PDB entry 9FWI | X-ray diffraction, 1.53 A resolution | chains A and B

== Chain A ==
Name: Non-structural protein 10
Organism: Severe acute respiratory syndrome coronavirus 2
UniProt: P0DTC1 (R1A_SARS2); residues 1-131 here correspond to UniProt positions 4254-4384 (UniProt number = residue number + 4253)
Sequence (131 residues; row label = number of the first residue in the row):
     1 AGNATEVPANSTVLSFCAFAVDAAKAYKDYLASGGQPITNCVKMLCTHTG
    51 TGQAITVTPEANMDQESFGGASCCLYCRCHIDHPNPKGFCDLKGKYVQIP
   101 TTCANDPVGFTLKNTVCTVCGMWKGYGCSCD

== Chain B ==
Name: Guanine-N7 methyltransferase nsp14
Organism: Severe acute respiratory syndrome coronavirus 2
Notes: EC 2.1.1.56, 3.1.13.-
UniProt: P0DTD1 (R1AB_SARS2); residues 1-289 here correspond to UniProt positions 5926-6214 (UniProt number = residue number + 5925)
Sequence (290 residues; each row starts with the number of its first residue; numbering starts at 0):
     0 MAENVTGLFKDCSKVITGLHPTQAPTHLSVDTKFKTEGLCVDIPGIPKDM
    50 TYRRLISMMGFKMNYQVNGYPNMFITREEAIRHVRAWIGFDVEGCHATRE
   100 AVGTNLPLQLGFSTGVNLVAVPTGYVDTPNNTDFSRVSAKPPPGDQFKHL
   150 IPLMYKGLPWNVVRIKIVQMLSDTLKNLSDRVVFVLWAHGFELTSMKYFV
   200 KIGPERTCCLCDRRATCFSTASDTYACWHHSIGFDYVYNPFMIDVQQWGF
   250 TGNLQSNHDLYCQVHGNAHVASCDAIMTRCLAVHECFVKR
Not modelled in the structure: 0-2, 289
Construct notes: initiating methionine (0)
Curated features (UniProtKB/Swiss-Prot):
  - active site: Asp90, Glu92, Glu191, His268, Asp273
  - binding site (Mg(2+)): Asp90, Glu92, Glu191, His268, Asp273
  - binding site (Zn(2+)): Cys207, Cys210, Cys226, His229, His257, Cys261, His264, Cys279

== Interface between chain A and chain B ==
Residue-residue contacts - 117 pairs, chain A then chain B:
  Ala1(A) - Lys9(B)  hydrogen bond (backbone-side chain)
  Ala1(A) - Val101(B)  hydrophobic
  Gly2(A) - Lys9(B)
  Gly2(A) - Asp10(B)
  Asn3(A) - Lys9(B)
  Asn3(A) - Asp10(B)  hydrogen bond (backbone-backbone)
  Ala4(A) - Val4(B)  hydrophobic
  Ala4(A) - Thr5(B)
  Thr5(A) - Phe8(B)  hydrogen bond (side chain-backbone)
  Thr5(A) - Thr25(B)  hydrogen bond (backbone-side chain)
  Thr5(A) - Leu27(B)
  Thr5(A) - Ser28(B)
  Glu6(A) - Val4(B)
  Glu6(A) - Thr5(B)  hydrogen bond (backbone-backbone)
  Glu6(A) - Leu7(B)
  Glu6(A) - Thr25(B)
  Glu6(A) - Leu27(B)
  Val7(A) - Asn3(B)
  Val7(A) - Thr5(B)
  Val7(A) - Leu27(B)  hydrophobic
  Pro8(A) - Asn3(B)
  Pro8(A) - Val4(B)
  Ser11(A) - Thr5(B)
  Ser11(A) - Lys61(B)
  Thr12(A) - Lys61(B)
  Thr12(A) - Asn63(B)  hydrogen bond
  Thr12(A) - Tyr64(B)
  Leu14(A) - Phe8(B)  hydrophobic
  Ser15(A) - Leu7(B)
  Ser15(A) - Phe60(B)
  Ser15(A) - Lys61(B)  hydrogen bond (side chain-backbone)
  Ser15(A) - Met62(B)
  Phe16(A) - Tyr64(B)
  Phe16(A) - Val66(B)  hydrophobic
  Phe16(A) - Tyr69(B)  hydrophobic
  Phe16(A) - Ile201(B)  hydrophobic
  Ala18(A) - Lys196(B)  hydrogen bond (backbone-side chain)
  Phe19(A) - Phe60(B)  hydrophobic
  Phe19(A) - Met62(B)  hydrophobic
  Phe19(A) - Leu192(B)
  Phe19(A) - Met195(B)
  Phe19(A) - Lys196(B)
  Phe19(A) - Val199(B)
  Phe19(A) - Lys200(B)
  Phe19(A) - Ile201(B)  hydrogen bond (backbone-backbone)
  Ala20(A) - Ile201(B)
  Val21(A) - Lys200(B)
  Val21(A) - Ile201(B)  hydrogen bond (backbone-backbone)
  Val21(A) - Phe217(B)  hydrophobic
  Val21(A) - Tyr224(B)
  Val21(A) - Tyr237(B)  hydrophobic
  Lys25(A) - Tyr69(B)
  Lys25(A) - Pro203(B)
  Ala26(A) - Tyr69(B)
  Asp29(A) - Val66(B)
  Asp29(A) - Tyr69(B)  hydrogen bond
  Tyr30(A) - Val66(B)  hydrophobic
  Ser33(A) - Gln65(B)
  Ser33(A) - Val66(B)
  Ser33(A) - Asn67(B)  hydrogen bond (side chain-backbone)
  Asn40(A) - Thr25(B)
  Asn40(A) - His26(B)  hydrogen bond (backbone-backbone)
  Asn40(A) - Leu27(B)  hydrogen bond (side chain-backbone)
  Cys41(A) - His26(B)
  Val42(A) - Pro20(B)
  Val42(A) - Ala23(B)
  Val42(A) - Thr25(B)
  Val42(A) - His26(B)
  Val42(A) - Val29(B)  hydrophobic
  Lys43(A) - Leu38(B)
  Lys43(A) - Cys39(B)  hydrogen bond (backbone-backbone)
  Met44(A) - Pro20(B)  hydrophobic
  Met44(A) - Cys39(B)
  Met44(A) - Val40(B)
  Met44(A) - Asp41(B)
  Leu45(A) - Thr35(B)
  Leu45(A) - Glu36(B)
  Leu45(A) - Leu38(B)  hydrophobic
  Leu45(A) - Cys39(B)  hydrogen bond (backbone-backbone)
  Leu45(A) - Val40(B)  hydrophobic
  Thr58(A) - Asp41(B)
  Pro59(A) - Asp41(B)
  Gly69(A) - Pro20(B)
  Gly70(A) - Thr21(B)
  Ala71(A) - Thr21(B)  hydrogen bond (backbone-backbone)
  Ala71(A) - Gln22(B)
  Ala71(A) - Ala23(B)
  Ser72(A) - Ala23(B)
  Ser72(A) - Pro24(B)
  Arg78(A) - Phe8(B)
  Arg78(A) - Pro24(B)  hydrogen bond (side chain-backbone)
  Arg78(A) - Thr25(B)
  Cys79(A) - Phe8(B)
  His80(A) - Phe8(B)
  His80(A) - Ile55(B)
  His80(A) - Met57(B)
  His80(A) - Tyr124(B)
  His80(A) - Asp126(B)  salt bridge
  His80(A) - Thr131(B)
  Ile81(A) - Lys196(B)
  Gly88(A) - Asn130(B)
  Phe89(A) - Asn129(B)
  Phe89(A) - Asn130(B)
  Cys90(A) - Asn129(B)  hydrogen bond (backbone-backbone)
  Lys93(A) - Thr21(B)
  Lys93(A) - Gln22(B)
  Lys93(A) - Tyr51(B)
  Lys93(A) - Thr127(B)  hydrogen bond (side chain-backbone)
  Lys93(A) - Pro128(B)
  Lys93(A) - Asn130(B)
  Gly94(A) - Thr21(B)  hydrogen bond (backbone-backbone)
  Gly94(A) - Lys47(B)  hydrogen bond (backbone-side chain)
  Lys95(A) - Thr21(B)
  Tyr96(A) - His19(B)
  Tyr96(A) - Pro20(B)
  Tyr96(A) - Thr21(B)
  Tyr96(A) - Asp41(B)  hydrogen bond
Other interface residues (no listed pair), chain A (48 interface residues in all): Cys77, His83, Leu92
Other interface residues (no listed pair), chain B (58 interface residues in all): Cys11, Gly102, Arg205

== In short ==
48 residues of chain A face 58 of chain B across their interface; the contacts include 23 hydrogen bonds and 1
salt bridge. Polar pairs include His80(A)-Asp126(B), Ala1(A)-Lys9(B) and Thr5(A)-Phe8(B). From UniProt: 5
active-site residues, 5 Mg2+-binding residues and 8 Zn2+-binding residues on chain B.
Chain A is Non-structural protein 10 and chain B is Guanine-N7 methyltransferase nsp14, both from Severe acute
respiratory syndrome coronavirus 2; the structure, Ensemble model of ligand-free SARS-CoV-2 NSP10-NSP14 (ExoN)
and in complex with partially bound VT00025, was determined by X-ray diffraction, deposited together with
9FW2, 9FWH, 9FWJ, 9FWK, 9FWL, 9FWM and 10 further entries.
